Entry 8TLO (X-ray diffraction, 2.76 A resolution); this record covers chains A and C of the 3 polymer chains in the assembly.

== Chain A ==
Molecule: B-cell lymphoma/leukemia 11A
From: Homo sapiens
UniProtKB: Q9H165 (BC11A_HUMAN); residues 730-835 here = UniProt positions 730-835
Amino-acid sequence (110 residues; each row starts with the number of its first residue):
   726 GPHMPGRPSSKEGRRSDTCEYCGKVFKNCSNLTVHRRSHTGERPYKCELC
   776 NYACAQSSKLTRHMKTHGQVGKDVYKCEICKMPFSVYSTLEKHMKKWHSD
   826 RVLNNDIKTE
Disordered / not traced: 726-740, 826-835
Construct notes: expression tag (726-729)
Bound ions: Zn2+ site 1: Cys744, Cys747, His760, His764; Zn2+ site 2: Cys772, Cys775, His788, His792; Zn2+ site 3: Cys802, Cys805, His818, His823
Swiss-Prot annotation at these positions:
  - zinc finger: Asp742 to His764 (C2H2-type 4), Tyr770 to His792 (C2H2-type 5), Tyr800 to His823 (C2H2-type 6)
  - binding site (Zn(2+)): Cys744, Cys747, His760, His764, Cys772, Cys775, His788, His792, Cys802, Cys805, His818, His823
  - cross-link: Lys833 (Glycyl lysine isopeptide (Lys-Gly) (interchain with G-Cter in SUMO2))
From the paper describing this entry:
  - binding site for the 19-nt DNA strand: Asn753, Asn756, Ser763, Tyr777, Gln781, Lys784, Arg787, Thr791, Thr814
  - specificity-determining residues: Asn753, Asn756, Gln781, Ser783, Lys784, Arg787
  - binding site for the 19-nt DNA strand (chain C): Ser783

== Chain C ==
Molecule: 19-nt DNA strand
Sequence (19 nucleotides; row label = number of the first residue in the row):
     1 GCTTGACCAATGCGGTCGC

== Chain A / chain C interface ==
Residue-residue contacts - 9 pairs, chain A then chain C:
  Asn753(A) - DC2(C)  base contact
  Asn753(A) - DT3(C)  hydrogen bond to the base
  Cys754(A) - DG1(C)  hydrogen bond to the phosphate
  Ser755(A) - DC2(C)  sugar contact
  Ser755(A) - DT3(C)  base contact
  Gln781(A) - DG5(C)  hydrogen bond to the base
  Ser783(A) - DG5(C)  hydrogen bond to the base
  Lys784(A) - DA6(C)  base contact
  Arg787(A) - DC7(C)  base contact
Interface residues without a listed pair, chain C (8 interface residues in all): DT4, DC8

== Summary ==
Chain A and chain C form an interface of 7 and 8 residues respectively, with 4 hydrogen bonds. Among the polar
pairs are Asn753(A)-DT3(C), Gln781(A)-DG5(C) and Ser783(A)-DG5(C). From the paper: a binding site for the
19-nt DNA strand at Asn753(A), Asn756(A) and Ser763(A) among others; a binding site for the 19-nt DNA strand
(chain C) at Ser783(A).
Here chain A is B-cell lymphoma/leukemia 11A (Homo sapiens) and chain C is a 19-nt DNA strand. Entry 8TLO
(Crystal Structure Analysis of BCL11A in complex with DNA) was determined by X-ray diffraction, deposited
together with 6U9Q.
